Entry 6WFT (electron microscopy, 3.03 A resolution); this record covers chains j and k of the 60 polymer chains in the assembly.

[Chain j (and k)]
Protein: VP1 capsid
From: Bat adeno-associated virus
Notes: chain k of this document is another copy of the same molecule, construct and numbering; everything in this record applies to it too
UniProt: A0A2Z4K548 (A0A2Z4K548_9VIRU); residues 209-721 here = UniProt positions 209-721
Amino-acid sequence (513 residues; each row starts with the number of its first residue):
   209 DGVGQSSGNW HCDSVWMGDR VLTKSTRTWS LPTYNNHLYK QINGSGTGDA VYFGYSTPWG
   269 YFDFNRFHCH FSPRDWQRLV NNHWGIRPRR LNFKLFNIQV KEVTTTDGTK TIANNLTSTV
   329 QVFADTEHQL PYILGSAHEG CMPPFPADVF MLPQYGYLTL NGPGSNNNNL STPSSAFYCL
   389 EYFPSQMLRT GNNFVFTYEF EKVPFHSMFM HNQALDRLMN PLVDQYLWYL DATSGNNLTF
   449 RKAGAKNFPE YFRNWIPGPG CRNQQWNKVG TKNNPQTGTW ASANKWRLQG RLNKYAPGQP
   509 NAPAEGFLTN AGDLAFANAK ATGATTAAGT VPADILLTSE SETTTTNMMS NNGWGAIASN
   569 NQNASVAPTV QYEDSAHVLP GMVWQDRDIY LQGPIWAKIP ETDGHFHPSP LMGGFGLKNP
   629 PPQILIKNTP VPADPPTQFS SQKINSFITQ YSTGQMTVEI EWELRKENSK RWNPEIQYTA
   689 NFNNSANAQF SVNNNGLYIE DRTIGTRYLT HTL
Ligand contacts:
  - 2'-deoxyadenosine-5'-monophosphate (D5M), molecule 1: Pro412, Ile607, His615, Pro616, Ser617, Gly622, Phe623, Gly624
  - 2'-deoxyadenosine-5'-monophosphate (D5M), molecule 2: Asp611, Gly612, His613
From the paper describing this entry:
  - binding site for 2'-deoxyadenosine-5'-monophosphate: Pro412, His615, Pro616

[Chain j / chain k interface]
Residue-residue contacts (223; chain j residue first):
  Ser415(j) - Asp611(k)  hydrogen bond
  Met418(j) - Ser382(k)
  His419(j) - Leu368(k)
  His419(j) - Glu609(k)
  His419(j) - Thr610(k)
  Asn420(j) - Thr367(k)
  Asn420(j) - Leu368(k)
  Asn420(j) - Ala384(k)
  Asn420(j) - Tyr386(k)  hydrogen bond
  Gln421(j) - Pro339(k)
  Gln421(j) - Leu366(k)
  Gln421(j) - Leu368(k)
  Ala422(j) - Arg499(k)
  Asp424(j) - Trp494(k)
  Asp424(j) - Leu496(k)
  Asp424(j) - Arg499(k)  salt bridge
  Asp424(j) - Asn501(k)  hydrogen bond
  Arg425(j) - Asp257(k)  hydrogen bond (side chain-backbone)
  Arg425(j) - Ala258(k)
  Arg425(j) - Val259(k)  hydrogen bond (side chain-backbone)
  Arg425(j) - Leu366(k)
  Arg425(j) - Arg499(k)
  Leu426(j) - Ser344(k)
  Met427(j) - Ile341(k)
  Met427(j) - Ser344(k)
  Met427(j) - His346(k)
  Asn428(j) - Tyr269(k)  hydrogen bond
  Asn428(j) - Ile341(k)
  Asn428(j) - His346(k)  hydrogen bond (backbone-side chain)
  Asn428(j) - Gln362(k)  hydrogen bond (side chain-backbone)
  Asn428(j) - Gly364(k)
  Pro429(j) - Ile250(k)  hydrophobic
  Pro429(j) - Gly364(k)
  Pro429(j) - Tyr365(k)
  Pro429(j) - Leu366(k)  hydrophobic
  Leu430(j) - Ser264(k)
  Leu430(j) - Gln362(k)
  Leu430(j) - Tyr363(k)
  Leu430(j) - Gly364(k)
  Val431(j) - Tyr269(k)
  Val431(j) - His346(k)
  Val431(j) - Pro361(k)  hydrophobic
  Asp432(j) - His346(k)
  Asp432(j) - Glu347(k)  hydrogen bond (backbone-backbone)
  Gln433(j) - Ser344(k)  hydrogen bond (side chain-backbone)
  Gln433(j) - Ala345(k)
  Tyr434(j) - Arg274(k)
  Tyr434(j) - Ala345(k)  hydrogen bond (backbone-backbone)
  Tyr434(j) - His346(k)
  Tyr434(j) - Phe524(k)  hydrophobic
  Tyr434(j) - Gln600(k)
  Tyr434(j) - Gly601(k)
  Tyr434(j) - Pro602(k)
  Leu435(j) - Ala345(k)  hydrophobic
  Leu435(j) - Leu522(k)  hydrophobic
  Leu435(j) - Ala523(k)
  Leu435(j) - Phe524(k)  hydrophobic
  Leu435(j) - Met620(k)  hydrophobic
  Trp436(j) - Ala523(k)  hydrogen bond (backbone-backbone)
  Trp436(j) - Phe524(k)
  Trp436(j) - Ala525(k)
  Trp436(j) - Gly531(k)
  Trp436(j) - Ala532(k)
  Trp436(j) - Thr533(k)
  Trp436(j) - Ile543(k)  hydrophobic
  Tyr437(j) - Lys502(k)
  Leu438(j) - Thr487(k)  hydrogen bond (backbone-side chain)
  Leu438(j) - Leu516(k)  hydrophobic
  Leu438(j) - Asn518(k)
  Asp439(j) - Gly486(k)
  Asp439(j) - Thr487(k)  hydrogen bond (backbone-backbone)
  Ala440(j) - Gln484(k)
  Ala440(j) - Thr485(k)
  Ala440(j) - Gly486(k)
  Thr441(j) - Trp474(k)
  Thr441(j) - Asn481(k)
  Thr441(j) - Asn482(k)
  Thr441(j) - Gln484(k)  hydrogen bond (backbone-backbone)
  Ser442(j) - Gln484(k)  hydrogen bond (backbone-backbone)
  Ser442(j) - Thr485(k)
  Asn444(j) - Gly478(k)
  Asn445(j) - Ala536(k)
  Asn445(j) - Gly537(k)
  Leu446(j) - Gly478(k)
  Leu446(j) - Asn481(k)
  Leu446(j) - Thr534(k)
  Leu446(j) - Ala535(k)
  Leu446(j) - Ala536(k)  hydrogen bond (backbone-backbone)
  Leu446(j) - Gly537(k)
  Thr447(j) - Thr533(k)
  Thr447(j) - Thr534(k)
  Thr447(j) - Ala535(k)
  Phe448(j) - Ala532(k)
  Phe448(j) - Thr533(k)
  Phe448(j) - Thr534(k)  hydrogen bond (backbone-backbone)
  Phe448(j) - Val539(k)  hydrophobic
  Phe448(j) - Pro540(k)
  Phe448(j) - Ile543(k)  hydrophobic
  Arg449(j) - Ala532(k)
  Lys450(j) - Glu347(k)  salt bridge
  Lys450(j) - Ala532(k)  hydrogen bond (backbone-backbone)
  Lys454(j) - Tyr260(k)
  Phe456(j) - Tyr260(k)  hydrophobic
  Phe456(j) - Leu366(k)  hydrophobic
  Pro457(j) - Asp257(k)
  Pro457(j) - Ala258(k)
  Pro457(j) - Trp488(k)  hydrophobic
  Pro457(j) - Leu500(k)
  Pro457(j) - Asn501(k)
  Pro457(j) - Lys502(k)  hydrogen bond (backbone-backbone)
  Glu458(j) - Trp488(k)
  Glu458(j) - Lys502(k)  salt bridge
  Phe460(j) - Ala504(k)  hydrophobic
  Phe460(j) - Pro505(k)
  Phe460(j) - Ala519(k)
  Phe460(j) - Met620(k)  hydrophobic
  Arg461(j) - Trp494(k)
  Arg461(j) - Asn501(k)  hydrogen bond
  Arg461(j) - Ala504(k)  hydrogen bond (backbone-backbone)
  Arg461(j) - Pro505(k)
  Asn462(j) - Gly343(k)  hydrogen bond (side chain-backbone)
  Asn462(j) - Pro618(k)
  Asn462(j) - Leu619(k)  hydrogen bond (backbone-backbone)
  Asn462(j) - Met620(k)  hydrogen bond (side chain-backbone)
  Trp463(j) - Lys606(k)
  Trp463(j) - Pro608(k)
  Trp463(j) - Pro616(k)
  Ile464(j) - Trp494(k)
  Ile464(j) - Tyr503(k)  hydrophobic
  Ile464(j) - Leu619(k)  hydrophobic
  Pro465(j) - Trp494(k)
  Pro465(j) - Leu496(k)  hydrophobic
  Thr552(j) - Leu496(k)
  Thr552(j) - Gln497(k)  hydrogen bond
  Thr553(j) - Leu496(k)
  Thr553(j) - Gln497(k)
  Thr554(j) - Thr610(k)
  Asn560(j) - Arg495(k)
  Gly561(j) - Arg495(k)
  Trp562(j) - Trp494(k)
  Trp562(j) - Arg495(k)  hydrogen bond (backbone-backbone)
  Trp562(j) - Tyr503(k)  hydrophobic
  Gly563(j) - Lys493(k)
  Ala564(j) - Asn492(k)
  Ala564(j) - Lys493(k)  hydrogen bond (backbone-backbone)
  Ile565(j) - Arg470(k)
  Ile565(j) - Asn492(k)
  Ala566(j) - Arg470(k)
  Ala566(j) - Asn471(k)
  Ala566(j) - Gln472(k)
  Ala566(j) - Asn492(k)  hydrogen bond (backbone-side chain)
  Asn568(j) - Gln472(k)  hydrogen bond (backbone-side chain)
  Asn569(j) - Arg470(k)
  Asn569(j) - Asn559(k)
  Gln570(j) - Gln472(k)
  Gln570(j) - Gln473(k)  hydrogen bond (side chain-backbone)
  Gln570(j) - Trp474(k)
  Gln570(j) - Asn481(k)  hydrogen bond
  Asn571(j) - Asn482(k)
  Ala572(j) - Lys480(k)
  Ala572(j) - Asn482(k)
  Val574(j) - Asn482(k)
  Ala575(j) - Asn482(k)
  Pro576(j) - Gln472(k)
  Pro576(j) - Asn482(k)
  Pro576(j) - Gln484(k)
  Pro576(j) - Ser490(k)
  Val578(j) - Ala489(k)
  Val578(j) - Ser490(k)
  Gln579(j) - Asp582(k)
  His585(j) - His585(k)
  Val586(j) - His585(k)
  Val586(j) - Val586(k)  hydrogen bond (backbone-backbone)
  Val586(j) - Phe614(k)  hydrophobic
  Leu587(j) - His585(k)
  Leu587(j) - Val586(k)  hydrophobic
  Leu587(j) - Phe614(k)
  Pro588(j) - Pro467(k)
  Pro588(j) - Gln507(k)
  Pro588(j) - Val586(k)
  Pro588(j) - Trp592(k)  hydrophobic
  Pro588(j) - Phe614(k)
  Gly589(j) - Phe614(k)  hydrogen bond (backbone-backbone)
  Gly589(j) - His615(k)
  Met590(j) - His613(k)
  Met590(j) - Phe614(k)  hydrogen bond (backbone-backbone)
  Val591(j) - Pro608(k)  hydrophobic
  Val591(j) - Thr610(k)
  Val591(j) - Gly612(k)
  Val591(j) - His613(k)
  Trp592(j) - Thr610(k)
  Trp592(j) - Asp611(k)  hydrogen bond (backbone-backbone)
  Trp592(j) - Gly612(k)  hydrogen bond (backbone-backbone)
  Gln593(j) - Glu609(k)
  Gln593(j) - Thr610(k)
  Gln593(j) - Asp611(k)
  Asp594(j) - Asp611(k)  hydrogen bond (backbone-side chain)
  Phe614(j) - Phe614(k)  hydrophobic
  His615(j) - Asp611(k)
  His615(j) - Gly612(k)
  Asn676(j) - Glu335(k)
  Asn676(j) - Gln337(k)
  Lys678(j) - Gln337(k)
  Lys678(j) - Tyr390(k)  hydrogen bond (side chain-backbone)
  Lys678(j) - Phe391(k)
  Arg679(j) - Ser382(k)
  Arg679(j) - Ser383(k)  hydrogen bond (side chain-backbone)
  Arg679(j) - Ala384(k)
  Arg679(j) - Phe385(k)
  Arg679(j) - Tyr386(k)
  Trp680(j) - Phe385(k)  hydrogen bond (backbone-backbone)
  Trp680(j) - Tyr390(k)  hydrophobic
  Asn681(j) - Ser383(k)  hydrogen bond (side chain-backbone)
  Asn681(j) - Phe385(k)
  Ile684(j) - Pro381(k)  hydrophobic
  Ile684(j) - Ser382(k)
  Arg715(j) - Asp611(k)  salt bridge
  Thr718(j) - Ser382(k)
  His719(j) - Glu609(k)  salt bridge
  Thr720(j) - His336(k)
  Thr720(j) - Tyr386(k)
  Leu721(j) - Pro608(k)
  Leu721(j) - Glu609(k)  hydrogen bond (backbone-backbone)
Also at the interface, not in a pair above, chain j (97 interface residues in all): Phe417, Leu423, Asn455, Asn555, Met557, Ser567, Ser573, Thr577, Tyr580, Ser583, Ala584, Arg673
Also at the interface, not in a pair above, chain k (118 interface residues in all): Leu338, Cys387, Cys469, Asn475, Lys476, Thr479, Pro483, Ala491, Gly498, Asp521, Ser583, Ala584, Ala605, Ile607, Ser617

[Overview]
The interface between chain j and chain k involves 97 residues on one side and 118 on the other; the contacts
include 43 hydrogen bonds and 5 salt bridges. Among the polar pairs are Asp424(j)-Arg499(k),
Lys450(j)-Glu347(k) and Glu458(j)-Lys502(k). Bound to chain j: 2'-deoxyadenosine-5'-monophosphate. From the
paper: a binding site for 2'-deoxyadenosine-5'-monophosphate at Pro412(j), His615(j) and Pro616(j).
Chain j and chain k are both VP1 capsid (Bat adeno-associated virus); the structure, BatAAV-10HB -
genome-containing particles, was determined by electron microscopy, deposited together with 6WFU.
